PDB entry 5T61 | X-ray diffraction, 2.55 A resolution | chains A and B of the 24 polymer chains in the assembly

== Chain A ==
Molecule: Tungsten formylmethanofuran dehydrogenase subunit fwdA
Source organism: Methanothermobacter wolfeii
Sequence (569 residues; each row starts with the number of its first residue):
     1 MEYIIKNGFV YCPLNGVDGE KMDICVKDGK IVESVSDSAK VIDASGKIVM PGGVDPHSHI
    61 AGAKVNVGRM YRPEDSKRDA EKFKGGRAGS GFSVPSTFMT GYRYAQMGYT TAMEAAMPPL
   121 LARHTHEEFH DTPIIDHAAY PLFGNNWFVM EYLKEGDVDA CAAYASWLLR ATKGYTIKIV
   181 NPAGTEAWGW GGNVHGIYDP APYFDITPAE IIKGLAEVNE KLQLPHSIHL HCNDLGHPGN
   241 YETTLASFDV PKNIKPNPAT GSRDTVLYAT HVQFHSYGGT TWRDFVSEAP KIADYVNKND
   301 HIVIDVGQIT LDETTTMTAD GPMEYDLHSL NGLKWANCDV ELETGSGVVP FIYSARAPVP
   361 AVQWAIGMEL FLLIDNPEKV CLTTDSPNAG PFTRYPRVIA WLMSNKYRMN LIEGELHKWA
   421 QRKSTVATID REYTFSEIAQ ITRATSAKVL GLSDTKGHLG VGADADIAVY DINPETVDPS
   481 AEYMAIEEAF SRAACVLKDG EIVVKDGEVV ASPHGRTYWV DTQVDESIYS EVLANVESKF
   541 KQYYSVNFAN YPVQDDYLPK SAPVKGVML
Modified residues: Lys178 (lysine nz-carboxylic acid; KCX)
Bound ions: Zn2+ site 1: His57, Lys178, Asp385; Zn2+ site 2: Lys178, His231, His271 (together with MFN); K+: Val340, Thr344 (shared with Glu138(B) of chain B)
Ligand contacts: MFN (N-[4,5,7-tricarboxyheptanoyl]-L-gamma-glutamyl-N-{2-[4-({5-[(formylamino)methyl]-3-furyl}methoxy)phenyl]ethyl}-D-glutamine): Lys178, His231, Leu235, Gly236, His271, Phe274, Trp282, Arg283, Thr316, Thr318, Met323, Glu324, Leu327, Leu330, Phe351, Tyr353, Pro358, Val359, Gln363, Asp385, Asn388, His417, Lys418, Trp419, Arg422

== Chain B ==
Molecule: Tungsten formylmethanofuran dehydrogenase subunit B
Source organism: Methanothermobacter sp. CaT2
Sequence (432 residues; numbered 1 to 432; the number before each row is that of its first residue):
     1 MEYVKNVVCP FCGTLCDDII CKVEGNEIVG TINACRIGHS KFVHAEGAMR YKKPLIRKNG
    61 EFVEVSYDEA IDKAAKILAE SKRPLMYGWS CTECEAQAVG VELAEEAGAV IDNTASVCHG
   121 PSVLALQDVG YPICTFGEVK NRADVVVYWG CNPMHAHPRH MSRNVFARGF FRERGRSDRT
   181 LIVVDPRKTD SAKLADIHLQ LDFDRDYELL DAMRACLLGH EILYDEVAGV PREQIEEAVE
   241 VLKNAQFGIL FFGMGITHSR GKHRNIDTAI MMVQDLNDYA KWTLIPMRGH YNVTGFNQVC
   301 TWESGYPYCV DFSGGEPRYN PGETGANDLL QNREADAMMV IASDPGAHFP QRALERMAEI
   361 PVIAIEPHRT PTTEMADIII PPAIVGMEAE GTAYRMEGVP IRMKKVVDSD LLSDREILER
   421 LLEKVREYKA SK
Unresolved in the structure: 430-432
Bound ions: 4Fe-4S cluster Fe: Cys9, Cys12, Cys16; K+ site 1: Ser40, Lys41, Val43 (shared with 1 residue of chain D); tungsten ion: Cys118 (together with hydrosulfuric acid, molybdopterin guanosine dinucleotide); Mg2+: Asp128 (shared with 3 residues of chain C); K+ site 2: Glu138 (shared with Val340(A), Thr344(A) of chain A)
Ligand contacts:
  - hydrosulfuric acid (H2S): Thr114, Cys118, Gly289, His290, Val293
  - molybdopterin guanosine dinucleotide (MGD; 2-amino-5,6-dimercapto-7-methyl-3,7,8a,9-tetrahydro-8-oxa-1,3,9,10-tetraaza-anthracen-4-one guanosine dinucleotide), molecule 1: Phe11, Cys12, Ile37, Cys118, Trp149, Gly150, Cys151, Asn152, His155, Ala156, His157, Val184, Asp185, Pro186, Arg187, Thr189, Leu201, Phe203, Asp204, Asp206, Gly253, Met254, Gly255, Ile256, Ser259, Gly289, His290
  - molybdopterin guanosine dinucleotide (MGD), molecule 2: Lys41, Cys91, Thr92, Thr114, Val117, Cys118, Met254, His258, His290, Ile341, Ala342, Ser343, Asp344, Pro345, His348, Ile365, Glu366, Pro367, His368, Thr370, Pro382, Ala383, Ile384, Val385, Asp414
  - 4Fe-4S cluster (SF4): Cys9, Phe11, Cys12, Thr14, Leu15, Cys16, Ala34, Cys35, Gly38, Pro158, Arg159

== Interface between chain A and chain B ==
Contacting residue pairs (126):
  Asn66(A) - Gln298(B)  hydrogen bond
  Asn66(A) - Thr301(B)
  Asn66(A) - Trp302(B)  hydrogen bond (side chain-backbone)
  Arg69(A) - Thr301(B)
  Arg69(A) - Trp302(B)
  Arg69(A) - Gly305(B)
  Met70(A) - Gln127(B)  hydrogen bond (backbone-side chain)
  Met70(A) - Asn297(B)
  Met70(A) - Thr301(B)
  Met70(A) - Pro307(B)  hydrophobic
  Tyr71(A) - Leu126(B)  hydrophobic
  Tyr71(A) - Gln127(B)
  Pro73(A) - Gln127(B)
  Pro73(A) - Tyr306(B)  hydrogen bond (backbone-side chain)
  Pro73(A) - Tyr319(B)  hydrophobic
  Ser76(A) - Gly305(B)  hydrogen bond (side chain-backbone)
  Ser76(A) - Tyr306(B)
  Lys77(A) - Tyr306(B)  hydrogen bond (backbone-side chain)
  Ala80(A) - Glu316(B)
  Glu81(A) - Pro317(B)
  Lys82(A) - Gly315(B)
  Lys82(A) - Glu316(B)
  Arg87(A) - Val101(B)
  Arg87(A) - Glu102(B)
  Arg87(A) - Glu105(B)  salt bridge
  Arg87(A) - Glu303(B)  salt bridge
  Ala88(A) - Glu105(B)  hydrogen bond (backbone-side chain)
  Ala88(A) - Glu303(B)
  Ala88(A) - Gly315(B)
  Ala88(A) - Pro317(B)
  Gly89(A) - Ser304(B)
  Gly89(A) - Pro317(B)
  Ser90(A) - Ser304(B)  hydrogen bond (side chain-backbone)
  Ser90(A) - Gly305(B)
  Ser90(A) - Pro317(B)
  Ser96(A) - Trp302(B)
  Ser96(A) - Glu303(B)
  Ser96(A) - Ser304(B)
  Ser96(A) - Gly305(B)
  Thr97(A) - Trp302(B)  hydrogen bond (backbone-backbone)
  Thr97(A) - Glu303(B)
  Phe98(A) - Glu303(B)
  Leu120(A) - Val399(B)  hydrophobic
  Leu120(A) - Pro400(B)
  Leu121(A) - Val399(B)  hydrophobic
  Leu121(A) - Pro400(B)
  Arg123(A) - Pro400(B)  hydrogen bond (side chain-backbone)
  His124(A) - Gln298(B)
  His124(A) - Trp302(B)
  His124(A) - Tyr394(B)
  His124(A) - Pro400(B)
  Glu127(A) - Trp302(B)
  Glu127(A) - Thr392(B)  hydrogen bond
  Glu127(A) - Tyr394(B)  hydrogen bond
  Glu128(A) - Trp302(B)
  Asp131(A) - Trp302(B)  hydrogen bond
  Asp131(A) - Glu303(B)
  Trp147(A) - Arg142(B)
  Trp147(A) - Phe170(B)  hydrophobic
  Trp147(A) - Phe171(B)  hydrophobic
  Glu186(A) - Arg142(B)  salt bridge
  Trp188(A) - Lys281(B)  hydrogen bond (backbone-side chain)
  Gly189(A) - Arg142(B)
  Gly189(A) - Phe247(B)
  Gly189(A) - Lys281(B)
  Trp190(A) - Arg142(B)
  Trp190(A) - Phe171(B)  hydrophobic
  Trp190(A) - Arg172(B)
  Trp190(A) - Gln246(B)
  Trp190(A) - Lys281(B)
  Gly191(A) - Lys281(B)
  Tyr203(A) - Phe170(B)
  Tyr203(A) - Phe171(B)  hydrophobic
  Tyr325(A) - Gln274(B)
  Tyr325(A) - Asn277(B)
  Tyr325(A) - Asp278(B)  hydrogen bond
  Lys334(A) - Gln127(B)  hydrogen bond (side chain-backbone)
  Lys334(A) - Asp128(B)
  Lys334(A) - Val129(B)
  Lys334(A) - Gly130(B)
  Trp335(A) - Val129(B)  hydrogen bond (backbone-backbone)
  Trp335(A) - Gly130(B)
  Trp335(A) - Tyr131(B)  hydrogen bond (backbone-backbone)
  Trp335(A) - Pro132(B)  hydrophobic
  Trp335(A) - Gln274(B)  hydrogen bond (backbone-side chain)
  Ala336(A) - Tyr131(B)
  Asn337(A) - Tyr131(B)  hydrogen bond (backbone-backbone)
  Asn337(A) - Pro132(B)
  Asn337(A) - Ile133(B)  hydrogen bond (backbone-backbone)
  Cys338(A) - Ile133(B)
  Asp339(A) - Ile133(B)  hydrogen bond (backbone-backbone)
  Asp339(A) - Cys134(B)
  Asp339(A) - Thr135(B)  hydrogen bond (backbone-backbone)
  Asp339(A) - Glu138(B)
  Asp339(A) - Lys281(B)  salt bridge
  Val340(A) - Thr135(B)
  Val340(A) - Glu138(B)
  Glu341(A) - Thr135(B)  hydrogen bond
  Glu341(A) - Phe136(B)
  Glu341(A) - Gly137(B)  hydrogen bond (side chain-backbone)
  Glu341(A) - Glu138(B)
  Glu341(A) - Arg395(B)  salt bridge
  Leu342(A) - Asn141(B)
  Gln542(A) - Lys140(B)  hydrogen bond (backbone-side chain)
  Tyr543(A) - Lys140(B)
  Tyr543(A) - Asn141(B)  hydrogen bond (backbone-side chain)
  Tyr543(A) - Gly169(B)
  Tyr543(A) - Phe170(B)
  Tyr544(A) - Lys140(B)  hydrogen bond (backbone-side chain)
  Ser545(A) - Phe136(B)
  Ser545(A) - Gly137(B)
  Ser545(A) - Arg163(B)
  Ser545(A) - Arg395(B)  hydrogen bond
  Val546(A) - Asp17(B)
  Val546(A) - Arg395(B)
  Val546(A) - Ile401(B)  hydrophobic
  Asn547(A) - Asn6(B)  hydrogen bond
  Asn547(A) - Asp17(B)  hydrogen bond (backbone-side chain)
  Asn547(A) - Asp18(B)
  Ala549(A) - Asn6(B)
  Asn550(A) - Asn6(B)  hydrogen bond (side chain-backbone)
  Asn550(A) - Asp17(B)  hydrogen bond
  Asn550(A) - Lys404(B)  hydrogen bond
  Gln554(A) - Arg402(B)
  Tyr557(A) - Thr392(B)  hydrogen bond
  Tyr557(A) - Arg402(B)  hydrogen bond
Also at the interface, not in a pair above, chain A (58 interface residues in all): Val67, Gly86, Glu151, Phe204, His328, Thr344, Asp556
Also at the interface, not in a pair above, chain B (61 interface residues in all): Val8, Cys94, Arg168, Asp275, Phe312, Glu390, Gly398

== Overview ==
58 residues of chain A and 61 residues of chain B are in contact; the contacts include 36 hydrogen bonds and 5
salt bridges. Polar pairs include Arg87(A)-Glu105(B), Arg87(A)-Glu303(B) and Glu186(A)-Arg142(B). Ligands of
chain A: compound MFN.
Here chain A is Tungsten formylmethanofuran dehydrogenase subunit fwdA (Methanothermobacter wolfeii) and chain
B is Tungsten formylmethanofuran dehydrogenase subunit B (Methanothermobacter sp. CaT2). Entry 5T61
(Tungsten-containing formylmethanofuran dehydrogenase from methanothermobacter wolfeii, triclinic form at 2.55
A) was determined by X-ray diffraction (same publication as 5T5I and 5T5M).
